PDB entry 6R8G | X-ray diffraction, 2.00 A resolution | chains A and D of the 4 polymer chains in the assembly

# Chain A (and D)
Name: Malate dehydrogenase
From: Plasmodium falciparum
Notes: EC 1.1.1.37; chain D of this document is another copy of the same molecule, construct and numbering; everything in this record applies to it too
UniProt: Q6VVP7 (Q6VVP7_PLAFA); residues 1-313 here = UniProt positions 1-313
Chain sequence (324 residues; row label = number of the first residue in the row):
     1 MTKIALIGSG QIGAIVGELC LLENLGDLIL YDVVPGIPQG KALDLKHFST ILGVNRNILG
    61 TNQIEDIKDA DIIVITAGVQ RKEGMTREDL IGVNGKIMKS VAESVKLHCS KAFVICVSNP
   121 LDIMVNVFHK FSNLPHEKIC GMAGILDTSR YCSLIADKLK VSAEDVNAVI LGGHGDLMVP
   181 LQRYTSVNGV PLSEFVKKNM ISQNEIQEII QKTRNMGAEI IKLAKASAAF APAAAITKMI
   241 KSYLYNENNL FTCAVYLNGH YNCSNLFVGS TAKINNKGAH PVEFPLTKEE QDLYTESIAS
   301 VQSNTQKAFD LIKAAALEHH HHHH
Disordered / not traced: 1, 313-324
Differences from the reference sequence: expression tag (314-324)
Bound ions: Na+: Asp-71, Lys-111, Tyr-243
Ligand contacts:
  - JUT (4-[3,4-bis(fluoranyl)phenyl]-1,3-thiazol-2-amine), molecule 1: Val-161, Val-187, Asn-188, Val-190, Phe-195, Met-200
  - JUT, molecule 2: Val-169, Leu-250, Phe-251, Thr-252, Thr-271, Ala-272, Lys-273, Val-282, Phe-284
From the paper describing this entry:
  - binding site for JUT: Val-161, Val-169, Val-187, Asn-188, Val-190, Phe-195, Met-200, Thr-271, Phe-284
  - mutagenesis - V190I: decreased expression
  - conformationally variable residues (loop rearrangement, side-chain flip): Arg-81, Leu-250, Lys-273, Val-282
  - catalytic residues: Arg-81, Arg-87, Asp-147, Arg-150, His-174 (citing earlier work)

# Chain A / chain D interface
Residue-residue contacts (77):
  Gln-11(A) / Gln-11(D)  hydrogen bond
  Ala-14(A) / Phe-230(D)  hydrophobic
  Ile-15(A) / Glu-18(D)
  Glu-18(A) / Ile-15(D)
  Glu-18(A) / Glu-18(D)
  Glu-18(A) / Leu-19(D)
  Glu-18(A) / Phe-230(D)
  Leu-19(A) / Glu-18(D)
  Leu-22(A) / Leu-22(D)  hydrophobic
  Gly-36(A) / Leu-223(D)
  Ile-37(A) / Leu-223(D)  hydrogen bond (backbone-backbone)
  Ile-37(A) / Ala-224(D)
  Ile-37(A) / Lys-225(D)
  Gly-40(A) / Leu-223(D)
  Gly-40(A) / Ala-224(D)
  Leu-43(A) / Glu-219(D)
  Leu-43(A) / Ile-220(D)  hydrophobic
  Leu-43(A) / Leu-223(D)  hydrophobic
  Asp-44(A) / Ala-228(D)
  Asp-44(A) / Ala-229(D)  hydrogen bond (side chain-backbone)
  Asp-44(A) / Phe-230(D)  hydrogen bond (side chain-backbone)
  Asp-44(A) / Ala-231(D)  hydrogen bond (side chain-backbone)
  Asp-44(A) / Pro-232(D)
  Leu-45(A) / Phe-230(D)  hydrophobic
  Lys-46(A) / Ser-153(D)
  Lys-46(A) / Asp-157(D)  salt bridge
  His-47(A) / Ser-149(D)
  His-47(A) / Arg-150(D)  hydrogen bond
  His-47(A) / Met-216(D)
  His-47(A) / Ala-231(D)
  Phe-48(A) / Leu-19(D)  hydrophobic
  Phe-48(A) / Phe-230(D)
  Phe-48(A) / Ala-231(D)
  Phe-48(A) / Ala-234(D)  hydrophobic
  Thr-50(A) / Ser-149(D)
  Thr-50(A) / Ser-153(D)  hydrogen bond
  Ile-51(A) / Ser-149(D)
  Ile-51(A) / Ala-231(D)
  Ile-51(A) / Ala-234(D)  hydrophobic
  Ile-51(A) / Lys-238(D)
  Leu-52(A) / Ala-234(D)  hydrophobic
  Leu-52(A) / Lys-238(D)
  Gly-53(A) / Glu-164(D)
  Asn-55(A) / Ser-162(D)  hydrogen bond
  Asn-55(A) / Glu-164(D)  hydrogen bond
  Ser-149(A) / His-47(D)
  Ser-149(A) / Thr-50(D)
  Ser-149(A) / Ile-51(D)
  Arg-150(A) / His-47(D)  hydrogen bond
  Ser-153(A) / Thr-50(D)  hydrogen bond
  Ser-162(A) / Asn-55(D)  hydrogen bond
  Ala-163(A) / Thr-50(D)
  Glu-164(A) / Gly-53(D)
  Glu-164(A) / Asn-55(D)  hydrogen bond
  Met-216(A) / His-47(D)
  Leu-223(A) / Gly-36(D)
  Leu-223(A) / Ile-37(D)  hydrogen bond (backbone-backbone)
  Leu-223(A) / Gly-40(D)
  Leu-223(A) / Leu-43(D)  hydrophobic
  Ala-224(A) / Gly-36(D)
  Ala-224(A) / Gly-40(D)
  Lys-225(A) / Val-34(D)
  Ala-228(A) / Asp-44(D)
  Ala-229(A) / Asp-44(D)  hydrogen bond (backbone-side chain)
  Phe-230(A) / Ala-14(D)  hydrophobic
  Phe-230(A) / Glu-18(D)
  Phe-230(A) / Asp-44(D)  hydrogen bond (backbone-side chain)
  Phe-230(A) / Leu-45(D)  hydrophobic
  Phe-230(A) / Phe-48(D)
  Ala-231(A) / Asp-44(D)  hydrogen bond (backbone-side chain)
  Ala-231(A) / His-47(D)
  Ala-231(A) / Phe-48(D)
  Ala-231(A) / Ile-51(D)
  Pro-232(A) / Asp-44(D)
  Ala-234(A) / Phe-48(D)  hydrophobic
  Ala-234(A) / Ile-51(D)  hydrophobic
  Ala-234(A) / Leu-52(D)  hydrophobic
Interface residues without a listed pair, chain A (44 interface residues in all): Val-34, Pro-35, Gln-39, Lys-41, Ile-145, Glu-219, Ile-220, Ala-235
Interface residues without a listed pair, chain D (47 interface residues in all): Pro-35, Gln-39, Lys-41, Lys-46, Ile-145, Leu-154, Ala-163, Ala-235

# Summary
Chain A and chain D form an interface of 44 and 47 residues respectively; the contacts include 17 hydrogen
bonds and 1 salt bridge. Polar pairs include Lys-46(A)/Asp-157(D), Gln-11(A)/Gln-11(D) and
Asp-44(A)/Ala-229(D). Bound to chain A: compound JUT. The paper reports catalytic residues Arg-81(A),
Arg-87(A) and Asp-147(A) among others; V190I of chain A reduces expression.
Chain A and chain D are both Malate dehydrogenase (Plasmodium falciparum); the structure, Crystal structure of
malate dehydrogenase from Plasmodium Falciparum in complex with 4-(3,4-difluorophenyl)thiazol-2-amine, was
determined by X-ray diffraction (same publication as 6Y91).
